PDB entry 8TAS | electron microscopy, 4.10 A resolution (low resolution: residue-level contacts below are approximate; hydrogen-bond / salt-bridge calls are withheld) | chains H and V of the 15 polymer chains in the assembly

# Chain H
Molecule: 215-nt DNA strand
Sequence (215 nucleotides; each row starts with the number of its first residue):
     7 ATCGGGAGCT CCGACCGAAT GACATGCATG CATACAGGAT GTATATACCT GACACGTGCC
    67 TGGAGACTAG GGAGTAACCC CCTTGGCGGT TAAAACGCGG GGGACAGCGC GTACGTGCGT
   127 TTAAGCGGTG CTAGAGCTGC CTACGACCAA TGGAGCGGCC TCGGCACCGG GATCCCCCAG
   187 CCGCCGGCAG CGCAGCGCCT GACGGGCACA CAGTC
Not modelled in the structure: 7-19, 213-221

# Chain V
Protein: Histone H2B 1.1
Source organism: Xenopus laevis
Reference sequence: P02281 (H2B11_XENLA); residues 1-122 here correspond to UniProt positions 5-126 (UniProt number = residue number + 4)
Sequence (123 residues; each row starts with the number of its first residue; numbering starts at 0):
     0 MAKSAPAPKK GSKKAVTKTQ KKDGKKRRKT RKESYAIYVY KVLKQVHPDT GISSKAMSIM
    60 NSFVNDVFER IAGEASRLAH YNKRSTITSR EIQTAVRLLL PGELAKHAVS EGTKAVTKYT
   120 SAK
Not modelled in the structure: 0-27
Construct notes: initiating methionine (0); conflict Thr29 (Ser33 in P02281)
UniProt features mapped onto this chain:
  - modified residue: Lys2 (N6-acetyllysine), Lys9 (N6-acetyllysine), Ser11 (Phosphoserine), Lys12 (N6-acetyllysine), Lys17 (N6-acetyllysine)
  - glycosylation: Ser109 (O-linked (GlcNAc) serine)
  - cross-link: Lys117 (Glycyl lysine isopeptide (Lys-Gly) (interchain with G-Cter in ubiquitin))

# Chain H / chain V interface
Contacting residue pairs (13):
  DC59(H) - Ser53(V)
  DA60(H) - Tyr39(V)
  DA60(H) - Gly50(V)
  DA60(H) - Ile51(V)
  DC61(H) - Tyr39(V)
  DG68(H) - Arg30(V)
  DG78(H) - Ser84(V)
  DA79(H) - Arg83(V)
  DA79(H) - Ser84(V)
  DA79(H) - Thr85(V)
  DG80(H) - Arg83(V)
  DG80(H) - Arg89(V)
  DC143(H) - Thr29(V)
Also at the interface, not in a pair above, chain H (10 interface residues in all): DT67, DG142
Also at the interface, not in a pair above, chain V (12 interface residues in all): Lys43, Ser52

# In short
The interface between chain H and chain V involves 10 residues on one side and 12 on the other.
Here chain H is a 215-nt DNA strand and chain V is Histone H2B 1.1 (Xenopus laevis). Entry 8TAS (PRC2 monomer
bound to nucleosome) was determined by electron microscopy (same publication as 8T9G and 8TB9).
